PDB entry 7Y41 | electron microscopy, 4.10 A resolution (low resolution: residue-level contacts below are approximate; hydrogen-bond / salt-bridge calls are withheld) | chains A and T of the 33 polymer chains in the assembly

== Chain A ==
Molecule: 23S ribosomal RNA
Source organism: Mycolicibacterium smegmatis MC2 155
Sequence (3120 nucleotides; numbered 1 to 3120; the number before each row is that of its first residue):
     1 UAAGUGUUUA AGGGCGCAUG GUGGAUGCCU UGGCACUGGG AGCCGAUGAA GGACGUAGGA
    61 GGCUGCGAUA AGCCUCGGGG AGCUGUCAAC CGAGCGUUGA UCCGAGGAUG UCCGAAUGGG
   121 GAAACCCGGC ACGAGUGAUG UCGUGUCACC AGGCGCUGAA UAUAUAGGCG UCUGGGGGGA
   181 ACGCGGGGAA GUGAAACAUC UCAGUACCCG UAGGAAGAGA AAACAAAAUG UGAUUCCGUG
   241 AGUAGUGGCG AGCGAAAGCG GAGGAUGGCU AAACCGUAUG CAUGUGAUAC CGGGUAGGGG
   301 UUGUGUGUGC GGGGUUGUGG GACCUAUCUU UCCGGCUCUA CCUGGCUGGA GGGCAGUGAG
   361 AAAAUGUUGU GGUUAGCGGA AAUGGCUUGG GAUGGCCUGC CGUAGACGGU GAGAGCCCGG
   421 UACGUGAAAA CCCGACGUCU GUCUUGAUGG UGUUCCCGAG UAGCAGCGGG CCCGUGGAAU
   481 CUGCUGUGAA UCUGCCGGGA CCACCCGGUA AGCCUGAAUA CUUCCCAGUG ACCGAUAGCG
   541 GAUUAGUACC GUGAGGGAAU GGUGAAAAGU ACCCCGGGAG GGGAGUGAAA GAGUACCUGA
   601 AACCGUGCGC UUACAAUCCG UCAGAGCCCU CGACGUGUCG UGGGGUGAUG GCGUGCCUUU
   661 UGAAGAAUGA GCCUGCGAGU CAGGGACAUG UCGCGAGGUU AACCCGGGUG GGGUAGCCGC
   721 AGCGAAAGCG AGUCUGAAUA GGGCGUAUCC ACACAAGAGU GUGUGGUGUA GUGGUGUGUU
   781 CUGGACCCGA AGCGGAGUGA UCUACCCAUG GCCAGGGUGA AGCGCGGGUA AGACCGCGUG
   841 GAGGCCCGAA CCCACUUAGG UUGAAGACUG AGGGGAUGAG CUGUGGGUAG GGGUGAAAGG
   901 CCAAUCAAAC UCCGUGAUAG CUGGUUCUCC CCGAAAUGCA UUUAGGUGCA GCGUCGCAUG
   961 UUUCUUGCCG GAGGUAGAGC UACUGGAUGG CCGAUGGGCC CCACAGGGUU ACUGACGUCA
  1021 GCCAAACUCC GAAUGCCGGU AAGUCCAAGA GUGCGGCAGU GAGACGGCGG GGGAUAAGCU
  1081 CCGUGCGUCG AGAGGGAAAC AGCCCAGAUC GCCGGCUAAG GCCCCUAAGC GUGUGCUAAG
  1141 UGGAAAAGGA UGUGCAGUCG CGAAGACAAC CAGGAGGUUG GCUUAGAAGC AGCCACCCUU
  1201 GAAAGAGUGC GUAAUAGCUC ACUGGUCAAG UGAUUGUGCG CCGAUAAUGU AGCGGGGCUC
  1261 AAGCACACCG CCGAAGCCGC GGCAGCCAAC GUGUUGGCUG GGUAGGGGAG CGUCCUGCAU
  1321 CCGGUGAAGC CGCCGAGUGA UCGAGUGGUG GAGGGUGUGG GAGUGAGAAU GCAGGCAUGA
  1381 GUAGCGAUUA GGCAAGUGAG AACCUUGCCC GCCGAAAGAC CAAGGGUUCC UGGGCCAGGC
  1441 CAGUCCGCCC AGGGUGAGUC GGGACCUAAG GCGAGGCCGA CAGGCGUAGU CGAUGGACAA
  1501 CGGGUUGAUA UUCCCGUACC CGUGUAUGUG CGUCCAUGAU GAAUCAGCGG UACUAACCAU
  1561 CCAAAACCAC CGUGACCGCA CCUUUCGGGG UGUGGCGUUG GUGGGGCUGC AUGGGACCUU
  1621 CGUUGGUAGU AGUCAAGCGA UGGGGUGACG CAGGAAGGUA GCCGUACCGG UCAGUGGUAA
  1681 UACCGGGGUA AGCCUGUAGG GAGUCAGAUA GGUAAAUCCG UCUGGCAUAU AUCCUGAGAG
  1741 GUGAUGCAUA GCCGAGUGAG GCGAAUUCGG UGAUCCUAUG CUGCCGAGAA AAGCCUCUAG
  1801 CGAGGACAUA CACGGCCCGU ACCCCAAACC AACACAGGUG GUCAGGUAGA GAAUACUAAG
  1861 GCGUACGAGU GAACUAUGGU UAAGGAACUC GGCAAAAUGC CCCCGUAACU UCGGGAGAAG
  1921 GGGGACCCAC AUGGCGUGUA AGCCUUUACG GCCCAAGCGU GAGUGGGUGG CACAAACCAG
  1981 UGAGAAGCGA CUGUUUACUA AAAACACAGG UCCGUGCGAA GUCGCAAGAC GAUGUAUACG
  2041 GACUGACGCC UGCCCGGUGC UGGAAGGUUA AGAGGACCCG UUAACUCCCU UUGGGGGUGA
  2101 AGCGGAGAAU UUAAGCCCCA GUAAACGGCG GUGGUAACUA UAACCAUCCU AAGGUAGCGA
  2161 AAUUCCUUGU CGGGUAAGUU CCGACCUGCA CGAAUGGCGU AACGACUUCU CAACUGUCUC
  2221 AACCAUAGAC UCGGCGAAAU UGCACUACGA GUAAAGAUGC UCGUUACGCG CGGCAGGACG
  2281 AAAAGACCCC GGGACCUUCA CUACAACUUG GUAUUGGUGC UCGAUACGGU UUGUGUAGGA
  2341 UAGGUGGGAG ACUGUGAAGC UCACACGCCA GUGUGGGUGG AGUCGUUGUU GAAAUACCAC
  2401 UCUGAUCGUA UUGGGCCUCU AACCUCGGAC CGUAUAUCCG GUUCAGGGAC AGUGCCUGGU
  2461 GGGUAGUUUA ACUGGGGCGG UUGCCUCCUA AAAUGUAACG GAGGCGCCCA AAGGUUCCCU
  2521 CAACCUGGAC GGCAAUCAGG UGUUGAGUGU AAGUGCACAA GGGAGCUUGA CUGCGAGACG
  2581 GACAUGUCGA GCAGGGACGA AAGUCGGGAC UAGUGAUCCG GCACCUCUGA GUGGAAGGGG
  2641 UGUCGCUCAA CGGAUAAAAG GUACCCCGGG GAUAACAGGC UGAUCUUCCC CAAGAGUCCA
  2701 UAUCGACGGG AUGGUUUGGC ACCUCGAUGU CGGCUCGUCG CAUCCUGGGG CUGGAGCAGG
  2761 UCCCAAGGGU UGGGCUGUUC GCCCAUUAAA GCGGCACGCG AGCUGGGUUU AGAACGUCGU
  2821 GAGACAGUUC GGUCUCUAUC CGCCGCGCGC GUCAGAAGCU UGAGGAAACC UGUCCCUAGU
  2881 ACGAGAGGAC CGGGACGGAC GAACCUCUGG UAUACCAGUU GUCCCACCAG GGGCACGGCU
  2941 GGAUAGCCAC GUUCGGACAG GAUAACCGCU GAAAGCAUCU AAGCGGGAAA CCUCUUCCAA
  3001 GACCAGGCUU CUCACCCUCU AGGAGGGAUA AGGCCCCCCG CAGACCACGG GAUUGAUAGA
  3061 CCAGACCUGG AAGCCUAGUA AUAGGUGCAG GGAACUGGCA CUAACCGGCC GAAAACUUAC
Unresolved in the structure: 1
Metal / ion sites: Mg2+ site 1: G12, G13; Mg2+ site 2: C28, G1354; Mg2+ site 3: C43, G214; Mg2+ site 4 near G55 (its only coordinating residue here); Mg2+ site 5 near U69 (its only coordinating residue here); Mg2+ site 6 near U117 (its only coordinating residue here); Mg2+ site 7 near G152 (its only coordinating residue here); Mg2+ site 8: A159, U163; Mg2+ site 9: G191, U2467; Mg2+ site 10: G191, U192; Mg2+ site 11: A196, C197; Mg2+ site 12 near C202 (its only coordinating residue here); 278 more Mg2+ sites not listed
Reported in the primary citation:
  - contacts within the chain: A2003-A2162 (pi stacking)

== Chain T ==
Molecule: 50S ribosomal protein L22
Source organism: Mycolicibacterium smegmatis MC2 155
UniProt: A0QSD6 (RL22_MYCS2); residue numbers follow UniProt; this construct covers 1-153
Chain sequence (153 residues; numbered 1 to 153; the number before each row is that of its first residue):
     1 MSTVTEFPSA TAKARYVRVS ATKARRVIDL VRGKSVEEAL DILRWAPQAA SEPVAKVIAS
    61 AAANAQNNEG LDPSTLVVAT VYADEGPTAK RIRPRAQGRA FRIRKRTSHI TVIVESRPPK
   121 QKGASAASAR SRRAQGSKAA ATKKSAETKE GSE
Unresolved in the structure: 1-5, 120-153
Metal / ion sites: Mg2+: Ala46, Ser51

== How chain A and chain T interact ==
Contacting residue pairs (83; chain A residue first):
  G20(A) with Tyr82(T); Asp84(T)
  G21(A) with Asp84(T); Glu85(T); His109(T)
  U22(A) with Arg15(T); Glu85(T); Gly86(T); His109(T)
  C574(A) with Asn67(T)
  C575(A) with Ser60(T); Ala63(T)
  G576(A) with Lys56(T)
  G577(A) with Lys56(T)
  G578(A) with Lys56(T)
  G580(A) with Lys13(T); Ala14(T); Arg15(T); Ser60(T)
  G581(A) with Ala12(T); Lys13(T); Arg15(T); Asn64(T)
  G582(A) with Thr11(T); Lys13(T); Asn64(T); Asn68(T)
  G583(A) with Asn68(T)
  A595(A) with Tyr16(T)
  C604(A) with Arg25(T); Glu85(T)
  G605(A) with Arg25(T); Ala83(T); Asp84(T)
  U606(A) with Arg32(T); Tyr82(T)
  G607(A) with Arg32(T)
  U862(A) with Arg95(T); Ala96(T); Arg99(T); Phe101(T)
  G863(A) with Arg95(T); Ala96(T); Gln97(T)
  G866(A) with Ala96(T); Gln97(T); Gly98(T)
  C1376(A) with Lys90(T)
  A1377(A) with Glu85(T); Arg106(T)
  G1381(A) with Ser20(T); Thr22(T); Lys23(T)
  A1383(A) with Arg95(T)
  C1436(A) with Arg18(T)
  A1437(A) with Arg18(T); Arg91(T)
  G1438(A) with Arg91(T); Lys105(T)
  C1440(A) with Arg93(T)
  A1832(A) with Pro94(T); Arg95(T); Gly98(T); Arg99(T); Ala100(T)
  C1833(A) with Pro94(T)
  G2233(A) with Pro47(T); Gln48(T)
  G2234(A) with Arg26(T); Gln48(T); Ala49(T)
  C2235(A) with Lys23(T)
  G2236(A) with Lys23(T); Ile103(T); Arg104(T); Lys105(T)
  A2237(A) with Arg95(T); Phe101(T); Arg102(T); Ile103(T); Arg104(T)
  A2238(A) with Phe101(T); Arg104(T)
Other interface residues (no listed pair), chain A (39 interface residues in all): G23, A865, U2837
Other interface residues (no listed pair), chain T (49 interface residues in all): Ala59, Glu69, Val81, Pro87, Thr88

== Overview ==
39 residues of chain A face 49 of chain T across their interface. G12(A) and G13(A) form the Mg2+ site 1. The
Mg2+ site 2 is built by C28(A) and G1354(A). From the paper: contacts within the chain involving A2162(A) and
A2003(A).
Here chain A is 23S ribosomal RNA and chain T is 50S ribosomal protein L22, both from Mycolicibacterium
smegmatis MC2 155. Entry 7Y41 (Mycobacterium smegmatis 50S ribosomal subunit from Log Phase of growth) was
determined by electron microscopy, deposited together with 7XAM.
